PDB entry 1A85 | X-ray diffraction, 2.00 A resolution | chain A

# Chain A
Name: Mmp-8
Organism: Homo sapiens
Notes: EC 3.4.24.34
UniProtKB: P22894 (MM08_HUMAN); residues 85-242 here correspond to UniProt positions 105-262 (UniProt number = residue number + 20)
Sequence (158 residues; numbered 85 to 242; the number before each row is that of its first residue):
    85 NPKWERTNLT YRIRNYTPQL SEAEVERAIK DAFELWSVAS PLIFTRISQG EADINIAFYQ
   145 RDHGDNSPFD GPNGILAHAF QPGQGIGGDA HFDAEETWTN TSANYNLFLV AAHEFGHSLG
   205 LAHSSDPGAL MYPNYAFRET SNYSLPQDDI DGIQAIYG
Curated features (UniProtKB/Swiss-Prot):
  - active site: Glu-198
  - binding site (Ca(2+)): Asp-137, Asp-154, Gly-155, Asn-157, Ile-159, Gly-169, Gly-171, Asp-173, Asp-177, Glu-180
  - binding site (Zn(2+)): His-147, Asp-149, His-162, His-175, His-197, His-201, His-207
  - glycosylation (N-linked (GlcNAc...) asparagine): Asn-92, Asn-184, Asn-226

# Overview
UniProt lists active-site residue Glu-198, 10 Ca2+-binding residues and 7 Zn2+-binding residues.
Chain A is Mmp-8 (Homo sapiens); the structure, MMP8 with malonic and asparagine based inhibitor, was
determined by X-ray diffraction together with 1A86 from the same study.
